PDB entry 3BCC | X-ray diffraction, 3.70 A resolution | chains A and E of the 10 polymer chains in the assembly

[Chain A]
Molecule: Ubiquinol cytochrome C oxidoreductase
Source organism: Gallus gallus
Notes: EC 1.10.2.2
Reference sequence: P31800 (UCR1_BOVIN); residues 1-446 here correspond to UniProt positions 35-480 (UniProt number = residue number + 34)
Chain sequence (446 residues; numbered 1 to 446; the number before each row is that of its first residue):
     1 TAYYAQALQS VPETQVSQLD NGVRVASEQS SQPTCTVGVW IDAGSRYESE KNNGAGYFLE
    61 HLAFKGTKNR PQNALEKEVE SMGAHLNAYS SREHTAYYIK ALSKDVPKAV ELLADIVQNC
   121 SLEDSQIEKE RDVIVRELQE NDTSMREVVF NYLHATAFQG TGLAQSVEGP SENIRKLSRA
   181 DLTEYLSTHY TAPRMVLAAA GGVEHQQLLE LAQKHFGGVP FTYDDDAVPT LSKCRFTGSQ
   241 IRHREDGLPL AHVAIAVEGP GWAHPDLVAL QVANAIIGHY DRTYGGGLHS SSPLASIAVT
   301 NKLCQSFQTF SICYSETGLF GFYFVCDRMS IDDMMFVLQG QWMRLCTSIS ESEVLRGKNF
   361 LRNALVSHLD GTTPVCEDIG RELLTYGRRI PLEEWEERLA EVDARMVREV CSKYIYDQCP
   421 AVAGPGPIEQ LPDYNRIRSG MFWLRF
Unresolved in the structure: 1-3, 446
Sequence notes: conflict Tyr3 (Thr37 in P31800), Val23 (Leu57 in P31800), Leu59 (Val93 in P31800), 42 further conflict positions vs the reference (P31800) not listed
UniProt features mapped onto this chain:
  - modified residue: Lys77 (N6-acetyllysine), Lys104 (N6-acetyllysine), Lys129 (N6-acetyllysine), Ser178 (Phosphoserine), Lys214 (N6-acetyllysine)

[Chain E]
Molecule: Ubiquinol cytochrome C oxidoreductase
Source organism: Gallus gallus
Notes: EC 1.10.2.2
Reference sequence: P13272 (UCRI_BOVIN); residues 1-196 here correspond to UniProt positions 79-274 (UniProt number = residue number + 78)
Chain sequence (196 residues; each row starts with the number of its first residue):
     1 SHTDIKVPNF SDYRRPPDDY STKSSRESDP SRKGFSYLVT AVTTLGVAYA AKNVVTQFVS
    61 SMSASADVLA MSKIEIKLSD IPEGKNMAFK WRGKPLFVRH RTKKEIDQEA AVEVSQLRDP
   121 QHDLERVKKP EWVILIGVCT HLGCVPIANA GDFGGYYCPC HGSHYDASGR IRKGPAPLNL
   181 EVPSYEFTSD DMVIVG
Sequence notes: conflict Asn9 (Asp87 in P13272), Pro17 (Glu95 in P13272), Asp18 (Val96 in P13272), Asp19 (Leu97 in P13272), Tyr20 (Asp98 in P13272), Arg26 (Lys104 in P13272), Asp29 (Ser107 in P13272), Pro30 (Glu108 in P13272), Ser31 (Ala109 in P13272), Val42 (Thr120 in P13272), Leu45 (Val123 in P13272), Thr56 (Ser134 in P13272)
UniProt features mapped onto this chain:
  - binding site ([2Fe-2S] cluster): Cys139, His141, Cys158, His161, Ser163
Disulfides: Cys144-Cys160
Ion coordination: 2Fe-2S cluster Fe: Cys139, His141, Cys158, His161
Small-molecule neighbours: 2Fe-2S cluster (FES): Cys139, His141, Leu142, Gly143, Cys144, Cys158, Cys160, His161, Gly162, Ser163
What the authors report for this chain:
  - binding site for stigmatellin: His161

[How chain A and chain E interact]
Contacting residue pairs - 33 pairs, chain A then chain E:
  Leu138(A) with Thr3(E)
  Asp142(A) with Ser1(E), hydrogen bond; His2(E), salt bridge
  Val148(A) with His2(E)
  Asn151(A) with His2(E), hydrogen bond
  Tyr152(A) with His2(E); Ile5(E)
  Ala155(A) with Val7(E)
  Thr156(A) with Val7(E)
  Gln159(A) with Val7(E); Arg15(E), hydrogen bond
  Thr161(A) with Ser21(E)
  Gln165(A) with Lys6(E)
  Ser166(A) with Thr3(E)
  Gly169(A) with Thr3(E)
  Pro170(A) with Thr3(E); Asp4(E)
  Ser171(A) with Asp4(E), hydrogen bond (backbone-side chain)
  Lys233(A) with Ser21(E); Thr22(E), hydrogen bond (backbone-backbone)
  Arg235(A) with Arg15(E); Asp19(E), hydrogen bond (side chain-backbone); Tyr20(E); Ser21(E)
  Phe236(A) with Ser25(E)
  Thr237(A) with Arg15(E), hydrogen bond
  Tyr414(A) with Arg26(E)
  Asp417(A) with Lys33(E), hydrogen bond (backbone-side chain); Tyr37(E), hydrogen bond
  Gln418(A) with Arg26(E), hydrogen bond; Lys33(E)
  Arg438(A) with Lys33(E); Tyr37(E)
Other interface residues (no listed pair), chain A (26 interface residues in all): Glu168, Glu258, Lys413, Phe442
Other interface residues (no listed pair), chain E (19 interface residues in all): Phe10, Lys23, Ser24

[In short]
26 residues of chain A face 19 of chain E across their interface, with 10 hydrogen bonds and 1 salt bridge.
Among the polar pairs are Asp142(A)-His2(E), Asp142(A)-Ser1(E) and Asn151(A)-His2(E). Bound to chain E: 2Fe-2S
cluster. Curated annotation (UniProt) lists 5 [2Fe-2S] cluster-binding residues on chain E. From the paper: a
binding site for stigmatellin at His161(E).
Chain A is Ubiquinol cytochrome C oxidoreductase and chain E is Ubiquinol cytochrome C oxidoreductase, both
from Gallus gallus; the structure, Stigmatellin and antimycin bound cytochrome BC1 complex from chicken, was
determined by X-ray diffraction, deposited together with 2BCC and 1BCC.
